PDB entry 5L60 | X-ray diffraction, 2.70 A resolution | chains A and G of the 28 polymer chains in the assembly

Chain A:
Molecule: Proteasome subunit alpha type-2
Source organism: Saccharomyces cerevisiae (strain ATCC 204508 / S288c)
Notes: EC 3.4.25.1
Reference sequence: P23639 (PSA2_YEAST); residue numbers follow UniProt; this construct covers 1-250
Amino-acid sequence (250 residues; each row starts with the number of its first residue):
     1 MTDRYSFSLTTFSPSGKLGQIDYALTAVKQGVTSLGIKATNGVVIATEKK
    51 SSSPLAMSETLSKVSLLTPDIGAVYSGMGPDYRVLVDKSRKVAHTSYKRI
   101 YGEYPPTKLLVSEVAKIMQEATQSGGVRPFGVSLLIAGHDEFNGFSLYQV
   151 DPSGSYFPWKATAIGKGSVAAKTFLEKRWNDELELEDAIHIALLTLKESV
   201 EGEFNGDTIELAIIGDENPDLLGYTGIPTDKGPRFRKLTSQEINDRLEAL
Curated features (UniProtKB/Swiss-Prot):
  - cross-link: Lys108 (Glycyl lysine isopeptide (Lys-Gly) (interchain with G-Cter in ubiquitin))
Metal / ion sites: Mg2+: Met118, Pro152

Chain G:
Molecule: Proteasome subunit alpha type-1
Source organism: Saccharomyces cerevisiae (strain ATCC 204508 / S288c)
Notes: EC 3.4.25.1
Reference sequence: P21243 (PSA1_YEAST); residues -8 to 243 here correspond to UniProt positions 1-252 (UniProt number = residue number + 9)
Amino-acid sequence (252 residues; numbered -8 to 243; the number before each row is that of its first residue; numbers below 1 keep their minus sign (Met-8 is residue -8)):
    -8 MSGAAAASAAGYDRHITIFSPEGRLYQVEYAFKATNQTNINSLAVRGKDC
    42 TVVISQKKVPDKLLDPTTVSYIFCISRTIGMVVNGPIPDARNAALRAKAE
    92 AAEFRYKYGYDMPCDVLAKRMANLSQIYTQRAYMRPLGVILTFVSVDEEL
   142 GPSIYKTDPAGYYVGYKATATGPKQQEITTNLENHFKKSKIDHINEESWE
   192 KVVEFAITHMIDALGTEFSKNDLEVGVATKDKFFTLSAENIEERLVAIAE
   242 QD
Disordered / not traced: -8 to 1, 243
Metal / ion sites: Mg2+: Thr8, Tyr119, Arg122, Met125

Interface between chain A and chain G:
Pairs across the interface (64):
  Asp3(A) - Tyr124(G)
  Tyr5(A) - Ile7(G)
  Tyr5(A) - Ala123(G)  hydrophobic
  Tyr5(A) - Tyr124(G)  hydrophobic
  Leu9(A) - Ile9(G)  hydrophobic
  Leu9(A) - Ala123(G)  hydrophobic
  Gln20(A) - Ile9(G)
  Gln20(A) - Phe10(G)  hydrogen bond (side chain-backbone)
  Tyr23(A) - Phe10(G)  hydrophobic
  Tyr23(A) - Ser11(G)
  Tyr23(A) - Pro12(G)  hydrophobic
  Tyr23(A) - Gly14(G)
  Ala24(A) - Phe10(G)  hydrophobic
  Thr26(A) - Pro12(G)
  Thr26(A) - Glu13(G)
  Ala27(A) - Gly14(G)
  Ser52(A) - Tyr153(G)
  Pro54(A) - Lys158(G)
  Pro54(A) - Glu174(G)
  Leu55(A) - Tyr157(G)
  Leu55(A) - Lys158(G)  hydrogen bond (backbone-backbone)
  Leu55(A) - Ala159(G)
  Leu55(A) - Thr170(G)
  Leu55(A) - Glu174(G)
  Leu55(A) - Phe177(G)  hydrophobic
  Ala56(A) - Gly156(G)
  Ala56(A) - Tyr157(G)  hydrophobic
  Met57(A) - Arg37(G)
  Met57(A) - Val155(G)
  Met57(A) - Gly156(G)  hydrogen bond (backbone-backbone)
  Met57(A) - Tyr157(G)
  Met57(A) - Lys158(G)
  Thr60(A) - Tyr146(G)
  Thr60(A) - Val155(G)
  Thr60(A) - Gly156(G)  hydrogen bond (side chain-backbone)
  Leu61(A) - Tyr153(G)  hydrophobic
  Leu61(A) - Val155(G)  hydrophobic
  Met78(A) - Phe10(G)  hydrophobic
  Met78(A) - Leu16(G)  hydrophobic
  Pro80(A) - Gln117(G)
  Pro80(A) - Ala151(G)
  Pro80(A) - Gly152(G)
  Pro80(A) - Tyr153(G)
  Asp81(A) - Gln117(G)
  Arg83(A) - Ala113(G)  hydrogen bond (side chain-backbone)
  Arg83(A) - Asn114(G)
  Arg83(A) - Gly152(G)  hydrogen bond (side chain-backbone)
  Arg83(A) - Tyr154(G)
  Val84(A) - Asn114(G)
  Val84(A) - Gln117(G)
  Asp87(A) - Lys110(G)  salt bridge
  Asp87(A) - Asn114(G)
  Gly126(A) - Arg122(G)
  Gly126(A) - Ala123(G)  hydrogen bond (backbone-backbone)
  Val127(A) - Gln121(G)
  Val127(A) - Arg122(G)
  Arg128(A) - Thr8(G)
  Arg128(A) - Phe10(G)
  Arg128(A) - Leu16(G)
  Arg128(A) - Thr120(G)  hydrogen bond (side chain-backbone)
  Arg128(A) - Gln121(G)  hydrogen bond (backbone-backbone)
  Pro129(A) - Phe10(G)
  Phe130(A) - Gln121(G)
  Gly131(A) - Phe10(G)
Interface residues without a listed pair, chain A (31 interface residues in all): Met1, Thr2, Ser53, Ala121
Interface residues without a listed pair, chain G (33 interface residues in all): Leu173

Summary:
Chain A and chain G form an interface of 31 and 33 residues respectively; the contacts include 9 hydrogen
bonds and 1 salt bridge. Polar contacts include Asp87(A)-Lys110(G), Gln20(A)-Phe10(G) and Thr60(A)-Gly156(G).
Met118(A) and Pro152(A) coordinate Mg2+.
Chain A is Proteasome subunit alpha type-2 and chain G is Proteasome subunit alpha type-1, both from
Saccharomyces cerevisiae (strain ATCC 204508 / S288c); the structure, Yeast 20S proteasome with human beta5c
(1-138) and human beta6 (97-111; 118-133) in complex with PR-924, was determined by X-ray diffraction,
deposited together with 5L52, 5L54, 5L55, 5L5A, 5L5B, 5L5D and 30 further entries.
